7NKY - chains P and A of the 27 polymer chains in the assembly; structure by electron microscopy, 3.20 A resolution.

# Chain P
Molecule: 16-nt RNA strand
Sequence (16 nucleotides; row label = number of the first residue in the row; numbers below 1 keep their minus sign (U-5 is residue -5)):
    -5 UCUUUUAUUUUUUCUG

# Chain A
Name: DNA-directed RNA polymerase II subunit RPB1
Source organism: Saccharomyces cerevisiae
Notes: EC 2.7.7.6
Reference sequence: P04050 (RPB1_YEAST); residue numbers follow UniProt; this construct covers 1-1733
Sequence (1733 residues; each row starts with the number of its first residue):
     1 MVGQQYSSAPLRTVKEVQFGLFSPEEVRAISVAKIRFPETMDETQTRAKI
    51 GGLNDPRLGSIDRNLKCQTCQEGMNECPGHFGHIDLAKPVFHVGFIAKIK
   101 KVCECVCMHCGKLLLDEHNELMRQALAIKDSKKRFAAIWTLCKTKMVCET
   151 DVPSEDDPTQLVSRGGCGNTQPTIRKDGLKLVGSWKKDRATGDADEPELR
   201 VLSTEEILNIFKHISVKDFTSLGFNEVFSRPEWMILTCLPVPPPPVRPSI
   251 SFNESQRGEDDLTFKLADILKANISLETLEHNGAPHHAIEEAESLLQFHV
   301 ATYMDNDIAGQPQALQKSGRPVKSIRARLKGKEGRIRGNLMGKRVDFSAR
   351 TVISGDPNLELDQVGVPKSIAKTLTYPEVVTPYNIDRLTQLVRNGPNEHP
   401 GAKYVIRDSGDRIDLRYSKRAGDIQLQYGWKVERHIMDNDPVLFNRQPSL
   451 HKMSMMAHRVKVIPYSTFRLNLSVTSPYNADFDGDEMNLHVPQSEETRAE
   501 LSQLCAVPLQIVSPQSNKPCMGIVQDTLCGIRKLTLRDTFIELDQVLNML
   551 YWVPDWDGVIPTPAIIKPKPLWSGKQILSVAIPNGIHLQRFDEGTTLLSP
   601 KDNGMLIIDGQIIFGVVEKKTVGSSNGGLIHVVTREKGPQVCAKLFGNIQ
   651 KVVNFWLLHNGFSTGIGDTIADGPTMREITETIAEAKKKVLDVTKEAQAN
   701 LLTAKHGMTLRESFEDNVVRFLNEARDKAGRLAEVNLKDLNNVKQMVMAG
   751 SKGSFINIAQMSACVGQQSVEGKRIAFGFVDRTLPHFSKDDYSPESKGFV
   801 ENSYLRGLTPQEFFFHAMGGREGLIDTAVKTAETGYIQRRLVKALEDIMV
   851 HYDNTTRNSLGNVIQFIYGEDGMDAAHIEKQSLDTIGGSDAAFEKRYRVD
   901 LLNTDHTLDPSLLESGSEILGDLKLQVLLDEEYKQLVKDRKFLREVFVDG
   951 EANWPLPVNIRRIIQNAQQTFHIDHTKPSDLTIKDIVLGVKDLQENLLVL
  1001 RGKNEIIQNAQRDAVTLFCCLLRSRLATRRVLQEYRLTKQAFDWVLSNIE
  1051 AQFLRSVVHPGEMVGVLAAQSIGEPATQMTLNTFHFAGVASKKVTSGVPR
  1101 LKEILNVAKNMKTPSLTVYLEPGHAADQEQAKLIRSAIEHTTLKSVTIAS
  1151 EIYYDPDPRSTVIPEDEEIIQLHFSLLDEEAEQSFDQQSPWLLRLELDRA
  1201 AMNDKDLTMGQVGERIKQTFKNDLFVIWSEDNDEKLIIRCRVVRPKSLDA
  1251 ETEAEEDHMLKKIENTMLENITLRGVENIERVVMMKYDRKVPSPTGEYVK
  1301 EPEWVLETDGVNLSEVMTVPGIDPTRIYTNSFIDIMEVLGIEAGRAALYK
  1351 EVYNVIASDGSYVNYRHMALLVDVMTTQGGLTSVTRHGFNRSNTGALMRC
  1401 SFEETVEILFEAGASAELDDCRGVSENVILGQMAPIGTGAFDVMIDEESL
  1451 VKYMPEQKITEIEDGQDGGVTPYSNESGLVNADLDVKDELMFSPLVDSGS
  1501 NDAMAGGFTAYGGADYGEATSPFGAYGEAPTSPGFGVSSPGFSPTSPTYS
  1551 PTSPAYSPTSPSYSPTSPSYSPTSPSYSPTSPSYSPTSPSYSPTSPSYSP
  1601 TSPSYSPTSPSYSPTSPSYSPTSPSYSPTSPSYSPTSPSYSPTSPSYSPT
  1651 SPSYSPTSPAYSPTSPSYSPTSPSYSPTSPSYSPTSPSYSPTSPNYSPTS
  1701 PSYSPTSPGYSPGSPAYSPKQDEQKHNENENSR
Disordered / not traced: 1-2, 186-196, 1081-1090, 1092, 1176-1186, 1245-1253, 1455-1733
Curated features (UniProtKB/Swiss-Prot):
  - region: Pro248 to Asp260 (Lid loop), Asn306 to Lys323 (Rudder loop), Pro810 to Glu822 (Bridging helix)
  - binding site (Zn(2+)): Cys67, Cys70, Cys77, His80, Cys107, Cys110, Cys148, Cys167
  - binding site (Mg(2+)): Asp481, Asp483, Asp485
  - modified residue: Thr1471 (Phosphothreonine)
  - cross-link (Glycyl lysine isopeptide (Lys-Gly)): Lys695 (interchain with G-Cter in ubiquitin), Lys1246 (interchain with G-Cter in ubiquitin), Lys1350 (interchain with G-Cter in ubiquitin)

# Chain P / chain A interface
Pairs across the interface - 18 pairs, chain P then chain A:
  U-5(P) - Arg420(A)  phosphate contact
  C-4(P) - Tyr417(A)  phosphate contact
  C-4(P) - Ser418(A)  phosphate contact
  C-4(P) - Arg420(A)  salt bridge to the phosphate
  U-3(P) - Arg412(A)  phosphate contact
  U-3(P) - Asp414(A)  phosphate contact
  U-3(P) - Tyr417(A)  phosphate contact
  U-2(P) - Tyr417(A)  hydrogen bond to the base
  A1(P) - Ile250(A)  base contact
  A1(P) - Ser251(A)  base contact
  A1(P) - Phe252(A)  base contact
  U2(P) - Ile250(A)  sugar contact
  U3(P) - Arg320(A)  hydrogen bond to the sugar
  U4(P) - Arg320(A)  sugar contact
  G10(P) - Arg446(A)  sugar contact
  G10(P) - Pro448(A)  base contact
  G10(P) - Asp483(A)  phosphate contact
  G10(P) - Asp485(A)  hydrogen bond to the sugar
Interface residues without a listed pair, chain P (10 interface residues in all): U9
Interface residues without a listed pair, chain A (16 interface residues in all): Gln447, Gly484, Glu486

# Overview
The interface between chain P and chain A involves 10 residues on one side and 16 on the other, with 3
hydrogen bonds and 1 salt bridge. Polar contacts include U-2(P)-Tyr417(A), U3(P)-Arg320(A) and
G10(P)-Asp485(A).
Chain P is a 16-nt RNA strand and chain A is DNA-directed RNA polymerase II subunit RPB1 (Saccharomyces
cerevisiae); the structure, RNA Polymerase II-Spt4/5-nucleosome-FACT structure, was determined by electron
microscopy.
